PDB entry 8KD1 | electron microscopy, 3.20 A resolution | chains B and J of the 11 polymer chains in the assembly

# Chain B
Name: Histone H4
From: Homo sapiens
UniProt: P62805 (H4_HUMAN); residues 0-102 here correspond to UniProt positions 1-103 (UniProt number = residue number + 1)
Sequence (106 residues; row label = number of the first residue in the row; numbers below 1 keep their minus sign (Gly-3 is residue -3)):
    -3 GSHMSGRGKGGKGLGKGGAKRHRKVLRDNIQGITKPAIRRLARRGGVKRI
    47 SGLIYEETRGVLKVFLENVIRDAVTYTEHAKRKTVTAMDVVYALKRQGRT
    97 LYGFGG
Disordered / not traced: -3 to 17
Construct notes: expression tag (-3 to -1)

# Chain J
Molecule: 193-nt DNA strand
From: synthetic construct
Sequence (193 nucleotides; numbered -96 to 96; the number before each row is that of its first residue; numbers below 1 keep their minus sign (DA-96 is residue -96)):
   -96 ATCACGTAATATTGGCCAGCTAGGATCACAATCCCGGTGCCGAGGCCGCT
   -46 CAATTGGTCGTAGACAGCTCTAGCACCGCTTAAACGCACGTACGGATTCC
     4 GTACGTGCGTTTAAGCGGTGCTAGAGCTGTCTACGACCAATTGAGCGGCC
    54 TCGGCACCGGGATTGTGATCCTAGCTGGCCAATATTACGTGAT
Disordered / not traced: -96 to -87, 87-96

# How chain B and chain J interact
Residue-residue contacts - 13 pairs, chain B then chain J:
  Arg35(B) - DG8(J)  salt bridge to the phosphate
  Lys44(B) - DG8(J)  phosphate contact
  Arg45(B) - DC7(J)  sugar contact
  Arg45(B) - DG8(J)  phosphate contact
  Ile46(B) - DC7(J)  phosphate contact
  Ile46(B) - DG8(J)  hydrogen bond to the phosphate
  Ser47(B) - DC7(J)  hydrogen bond to the phosphate
  Gly48(B) - DC7(J)  hydrogen bond to the phosphate
  Arg78(B) - DA28(J)  phosphate contact
  Arg78(B) - DG29(J)  phosphate contact
  Lys79(B) - DG27(J)  phosphate contact
  Lys79(B) - DA28(J)  hydrogen bond to the phosphate
  Thr80(B) - DA28(J)  hydrogen bond to the phosphate
Other interface residues (no listed pair), chain B (11 interface residues in all): Arg39, Tyr51
Other interface residues (no listed pair), chain J (6 interface residues in all): DT9

# Summary
11 residues of chain B face 6 of chain J across their interface; the contacts include 5 hydrogen bonds and 1
salt bridge. Polar pairs include Ile46(B)-DG8(J), Ser47(B)-DC7(J) and Gly48(B)-DC7(J).
Here chain B is Histone H4 (Homo sapiens) and chain J is a 193-nt DNA strand (synthetic construct). Entry 8KD1
(Structure of nucleosome complexed with one DEK molecule) was determined by electron microscopy together with
8KE0 and 8KCY from the same study.
